Entry 7ARX (X-ray diffraction, 2.42 A resolution); this record covers chains A and B of the 3 polymer chains in the assembly.

# Chain A
Name: Mannan-binding lectin serine protease 1
From: Homo sapiens
Notes: EC 3.4.21.-
UniProt: P48740 (MASP1_HUMAN); numbering as in UniProt (aligned over 298-448)
Amino-acid sequence (155 residues; row label = number of the first residue in the row):
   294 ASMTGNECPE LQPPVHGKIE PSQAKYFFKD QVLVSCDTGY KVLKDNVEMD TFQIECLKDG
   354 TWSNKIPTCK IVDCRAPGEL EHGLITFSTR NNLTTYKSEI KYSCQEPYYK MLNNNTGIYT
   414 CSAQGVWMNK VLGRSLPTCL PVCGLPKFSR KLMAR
Not modelled in the structure: 294, 383-384, 446-448
Construct notes: expression tag (294-297)
Disulfide bonds: Cys301-Cys349, Cys329-Cys362, Cys367-Cys414, Cys397-Cys432
Swiss-Prot annotation at these positions:
  - site: Arg448 (Cleavage)
  - glycosylation (N-linked (GlcNAc...) asparagine): Asn385 (complex), Asn407

# Chain B
Name: Mannan-binding lectin serine protease 1
From: Homo sapiens
Notes: EC 3.4.21.-
UniProt: P48740 (MASP1_HUMAN); residues 449-699 here = UniProt positions 449-699
Amino-acid sequence (251 residues; row label = number of the first residue in the row):
   449 IFNGRPAQKG TTPWIAMLSH LNGQPFCGGS LLGSSWIVTA AHCLHQSLDP EDPTLRDSDL
   509 LSPSDFKIIL GKHWRLRSDE NEQHLGVKHT TLHPQYDPNT FENDVALVEL LESPVLNAFV
   569 MPICLPEGPQ QEGAMVIVSG WGKQFLQRFP ETLMEIEIPI VDHSTCQKAY APLKKKVTRD
   629 MICAGEKEGG KDACAGDSGG PMVTLNRERG QWYLVGTVSW GDDCGKKDRY GVYSYIHHNK
   689 DWIQRVTGVR N
Not modelled in the structure: 498-499
Disulfide bonds: Cys475-Cys491, Cys614-Cys631, Cys642-Cys672
Swiss-Prot annotation at these positions:
  - active site (Charge relay system): His490, Asp552, Ser646
  - mutagenesis: Ser646 (S646A: No autoproteolytic processing)
From the paper describing this entry:
  - conformationally variable residues (loop rearrangement): Ala489 to Lys515, Asp610 to Lys624
  - specificity-determining residues: Phe549, Lys591, Phe597 (proposed by the authors, not directly observed)
  - catalytic residues: Gly644, Ser646

# How chain A and chain B interact
Pairs across the interface - 35 pairs, chain A then chain B:
  Tyr401(A) with Leu564(B); Asn565(B); Ala566(B), hydrogen bond (side chain-backbone); Met569(B), hydrophobic
  Tyr402(A) with Leu564(B)
  Pro434(A) with Gly481(B); Ser482(B); Leu564(B), hydrophobic; Pro570(B), hydrophobic
  Val435(A) with Pro570(B)
  Cys436(A) with Pro570(B); Ile571(B); Cys572(B), disulfide; Gln659(B), hydrogen bond (backbone-side chain); Asn699(B)
  Gly437(A) with Trp462(B); Pro570(B), hydrogen bond (backbone-backbone); Cys572(B); Gln659(B); Trp660(B), hydrogen bond (backbone-backbone)
  Leu438(A) with Met569(B)
  Pro439(A) with Trp462(B), hydrophobic; Trp660(B)
  Lys440(A) with Ala566(B); Met569(B)
  Phe441(A) with Gly458(B); Ala566(B); Phe567(B), hydrophobic
  Ser442(A) with Gln456(B), hydrogen bond (backbone-side chain); Thr459(B)
  Arg443(A) with Gln456(B); Thr459(B); Ile585(B); Glu603(B), salt bridge
  Lys444(A) with Gln456(B), hydrogen bond (backbone-side chain)
Also at the interface, not in a pair above, chain A (14 interface residues in all): Leu445
Also at the interface, not in a pair above, chain B (24 interface residues in all): Arg453, Lys457, Thr460, Pro461, Gly658
Inter-chain disulfides: Cys436(A)-Cys572(B)

# In short
14 residues of chain A face 24 of chain B across their interface, with 1 disulfide bond, 6 hydrogen bonds and
1 salt bridge. Polar contacts include Arg443(A)-Glu603(B), Tyr401(A)-Ala566(B) and Cys436(A)-Gln659(B). From
UniProt: 3 active-site residues and one mutagenesis site on chain B. The paper reports catalytic residues
Gly644(B) and Ser646(B); specificity determinants Phe549(B), Lys591(B) and Phe597(B).
Chain A is Mannan-binding lectin serine protease 1 and chain B is Mannan-binding lectin serine protease 1,
both from Homo sapiens; the structure, Crystal structure of the catalytic fragment of masp-1 in complex with
SFMI1, was determined by X-ray diffraction.
